7EP1 - chains A and B; structure by X-ray diffraction, 1.85 A resolution.

[Chain A (and B)]
Molecule: Protein zyg-11 homolog B
Source organism: Homo sapiens
Notes: chain B of this document is another copy of the same molecule, construct and numbering; everything in this record applies to it too
Reference sequence: Q9C0D3 (ZY11B_HUMAN); numbering as in UniProt (aligned over 485-728)
Chain sequence (250 residues; numbered 479 to 728; the number before each row is that of its first residue):
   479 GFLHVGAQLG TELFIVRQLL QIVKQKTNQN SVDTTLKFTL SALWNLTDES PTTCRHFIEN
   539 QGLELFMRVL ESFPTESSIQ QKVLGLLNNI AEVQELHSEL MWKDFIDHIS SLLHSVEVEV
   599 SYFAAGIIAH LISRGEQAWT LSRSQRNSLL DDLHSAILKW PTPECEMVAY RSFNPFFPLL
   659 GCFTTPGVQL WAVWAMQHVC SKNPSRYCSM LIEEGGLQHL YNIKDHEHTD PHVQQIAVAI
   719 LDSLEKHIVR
Disordered / not traced: 724-728 (chain B: 728)
Differences from the reference sequence: expression tag (479-484)
Curated features (UniProtKB/Swiss-Prot):
  - mutagenesis: W522 (W522A: Complete loss of N-degron binding), N523 (N523A: Complete loss of N-degron binding), D526 (D526A: Complete loss of N-degron binding), N567 (N567A: Complete loss of N-degron binding), E570 (E570A: Complete loss of N-degron binding)
What the authors report for this chain:
  - binding site for Protein zyg-11 homolog B (chain B): W522
  - mutagenesis - N523A: decreased binding to Gly/N-degron

[Interface between chain A and chain B]
Pairs across the interface (60; chain A residue first):
  G479(A) with W522(B), hydrogen bond (backbone-side chain); D526(B), hydrogen bond (backbone-side chain); N567(B), hydrogen bond (backbone-side chain); A647(B); Y648(B)
  F480(A) with W522(B); N523(B); D526(B); V646(B); A647(B), hydrogen bond (backbone-backbone); Y648(B); R649(B); R684(B)
  L481(A) with S519(B); W522(B), hydrophobic; N523(B), hydrogen bond (backbone-side chain); K560(B)
  H482(A) with A647(B)
  V483(A) with A647(B); R684(B)
  A485(A) with N523(B)
  Q486(A) with N523(B), hydrogen bond (side chain-backbone)
  T489(A) with A520(B); N523(B), hydrogen bond
  F492(A) with T513(B); F516(B), hydrophobic; T517(B)
  I493(A) with I493(B), hydrophobic
  R495(A) with F516(B)
  Q496(A) with I500(B)
  I500(A) with Q496(B)
  T513(A) with F492(B)
  F516(A) with F492(B), hydrophobic; R495(B)
  T517(A) with F492(B)
  S519(A) with L481(B)
  A520(A) with T489(B)
  W522(A) with G479(B), hydrogen bond (side chain-backbone); F480(B); L481(B), hydrophobic
  N523(A) with F480(B); L481(B), hydrogen bond (side chain-backbone); A485(B); Q486(B), hydrogen bond (backbone-side chain); T489(B), hydrogen bond
  D526(A) with G479(B), hydrogen bond (side chain-backbone); F480(B)
  K560(A) with L481(B)
  N567(A) with G479(B), hydrogen bond (side chain-backbone)
  V646(A) with F480(B); L481(B)
  A647(A) with G479(B); F480(B), hydrogen bond (backbone-backbone); H482(B); V483(B)
  Y648(A) with G479(B); F480(B)
  R649(A) with F480(B)
  R684(A) with F480(B); V483(B)
Interface residues without a listed pair, chain A (33 interface residues in all): L497, L524, M645, N681, Y685
Interface residues without a listed pair, chain B (33 interface residues in all): L497, L524, E570, M645, Y685

[Summary]
The chain A/chain B interface involves 33 residues from each chain, with 14 hydrogen bonds. Among the polar
pairs are G479(A)-W522(B), G479(A)-D526(B) and G479(A)-N567(B). From UniProt: 5 mutagenesis sites on chain A.
The paper reports a binding site for Protein zyg-11 homolog B (chain B) at W522(A); N523A of chain A reduces
binding to Gly/N-degron.
Chain A and chain B are both Protein zyg-11 homolog B (Homo sapiens); the structure, Crystal structure of
ZYG11B bound to GFLH degron, was determined by X-ray diffraction, deposited together with 7EP0, 7EP2, 7EP3,
7EP4 and 7EP5.
